Entry 5VY9 (electron microscopy, 6.70 A resolution (low resolution: residue-level contacts below are approximate; hydrogen-bond / salt-bridge calls are withheld)); this record covers chains D and E of the 7 polymer chains in the assembly.

# Chain D (and E)
Molecule: Heat shock protein 104
From: Saccharomyces cerevisiae (strain ATCC 204508 / S288c)
Notes: chain E of this document is another copy of the same molecule, construct and numbering; everything in this record applies to it too
UniProtKB: P31539 (HS104_YEAST); residues 1-908 here = UniProt positions 1-908
Chain sequence (908 residues; row label = number of the first residue in the row):
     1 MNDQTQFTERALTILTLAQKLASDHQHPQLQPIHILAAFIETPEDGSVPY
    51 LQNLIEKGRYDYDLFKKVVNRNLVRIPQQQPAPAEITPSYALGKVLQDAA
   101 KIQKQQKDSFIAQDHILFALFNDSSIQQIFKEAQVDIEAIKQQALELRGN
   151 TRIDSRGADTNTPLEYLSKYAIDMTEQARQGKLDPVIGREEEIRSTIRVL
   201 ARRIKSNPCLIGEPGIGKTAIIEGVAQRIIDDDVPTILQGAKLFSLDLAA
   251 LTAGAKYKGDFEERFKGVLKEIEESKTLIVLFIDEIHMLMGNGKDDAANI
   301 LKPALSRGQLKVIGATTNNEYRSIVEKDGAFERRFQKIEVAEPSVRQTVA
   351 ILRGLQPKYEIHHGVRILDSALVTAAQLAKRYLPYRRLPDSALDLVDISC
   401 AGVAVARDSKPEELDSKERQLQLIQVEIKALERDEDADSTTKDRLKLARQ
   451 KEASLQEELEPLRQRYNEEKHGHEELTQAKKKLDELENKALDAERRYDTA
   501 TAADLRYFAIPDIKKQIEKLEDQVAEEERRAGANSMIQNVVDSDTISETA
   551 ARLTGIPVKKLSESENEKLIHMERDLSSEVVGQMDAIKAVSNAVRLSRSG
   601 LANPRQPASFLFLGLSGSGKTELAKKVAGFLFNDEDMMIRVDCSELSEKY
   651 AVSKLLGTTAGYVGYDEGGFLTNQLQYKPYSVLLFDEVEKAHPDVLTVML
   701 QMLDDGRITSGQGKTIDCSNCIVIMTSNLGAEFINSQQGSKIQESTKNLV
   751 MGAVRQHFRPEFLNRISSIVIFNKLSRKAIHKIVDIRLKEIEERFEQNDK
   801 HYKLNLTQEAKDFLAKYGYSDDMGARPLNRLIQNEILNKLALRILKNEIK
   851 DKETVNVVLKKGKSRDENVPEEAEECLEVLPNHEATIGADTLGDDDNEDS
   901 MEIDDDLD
Not modelled in the structure: 1-5, 150-165, 410-537, 860-873, 885-908 (chain E: 1-5, 150-165, 860-873, 885-908)
Ligand contacts:
  - ATP-gamma-S (AGS; phosphothiophosphoric acid-adenylate ester), molecule 1: Asp184, Pro185, Val186, Ile187, Arg189, Glu213, Pro214, Gly215, Ile216, Gly217, Lys218, Thr219, Ala220, Glu285, Ile351, Leu355, Tyr359, Pro389, Asp390, Leu393
  - ATP-gamma-S (AGS), molecule 2: Glu579, Val580, Val581, Gln583, Leu615, Ser616, Gly617, Ser618, Gly619, Lys620, Thr621, Glu622, Arg640, Glu687, Thr726, Leu775, Ile783, Arg787, Ala825, Arg826, Asn829
UniProt features mapped onto this chain:
  - region: Asp905 to Asp908 (Interaction surface for TPR repeats)
  - motif: Asn773 to Lys789 (Nuclear localization signal)
  - binding site (ATP): Gly212 to Thr219, Gly614 to Thr621
  - modified residue: Met1 (N-acetylmethionine), Ser206 (Phosphoserine), Ser306 (Phosphoserine), Thr499 (Phosphothreonine), Ser535 (Phosphoserine)
  - cross-link (Glycyl lysine isopeptide (Lys-Gly)): Lys442 (interchain with G-Cter in ubiquitin), Lys620 (interchain with G-Cter in ubiquitin)
  - mutagenesis: Asp184 (D184A/D/F/N/L/Q/S: Confers resistance to prion-curing by guanidine; D184K/W/Y: Impairs prion propagation), Gly217 (G217S: Largely reduces ATP hydrolysis. Alters bud morphology and causes septin mislocalization; when associated with I-499; G217V: Completely abolishes ATP hydrolysis), Lys218 (K218T: Abolishes substrate binding. Unable to confer thermotolerance. Reduces ATP hydrolysis by 98%; when associated with T-315. Completely abolishes ATPase activity; when associated with T-620), Tyr257 (Y257A: Reduces thermotolerance 10-fold), Glu285 (E285Q: In HSP104(TRAP); completely abolishes ATP hydrolysis, but does not affect nucleotide binding, thus keeping HSP104 in an ATP-bound state; when associated with Q-687), Ala315 (A315T: Reduces ATP hydrolysis by 98%; when associated with T-218), Thr317 (T317A: Reduces rate of ATP hydrolysis at NBD1 nearly 10-fold. No effect on oligomerization), Arg334 (R334M: Reduces ATPase activity by 80%. Impairs oligomerization), Arg419 (R419M: Reduces ATPase activity by 80%), Arg444 (R444M: Reduces ATPase activity by 80%), Leu462 (L462R: Impairs prion propagation, but does not affect thermotolerance), Arg495 (R495M: Increases ATPase activity 3-fold), 18 further mutagenesis entries in UniProt
Reported in the primary citation:
  - mutagenesis - N728A (Kd 33nM): increased binding to ATP
  - mutagenesis - T317A (Kd > 2muM): unchanged binding to ATP
  - mutagenesis - T317A (Kd 1.4muM): decreased binding to ATPgammaS
  - mutagenesis - N728A (Kd 16-20nM): unchanged binding to ATPgammaS
  - mutagenesis - T317A (Kd 1.4muM): decreased binding to ATP-gamma-S
  - mutagenesis - N728A (Kd 16-20nM): unchanged binding to ATP-gamma-S

# How chain D and chain E interact
Pairs across the interface - 143 pairs, chain D then chain E:
  Arg59(D) - Asp24(E)
  Arg59(D) - His25(E)
  Arg59(D) - Gln26(E)
  Arg59(D) - Gln78(E)
  Tyr60(D) - Val74(E)
  Gln134(D) - Gln26(E)
  Asp136(D) - Asp24(E)
  Gln142(D) - Lys20(E)
  Glu191(D) - Arg552(E)
  Arg198(D) - Ile398(E)
  Arg198(D) - Ala401(E)
  Arg198(D) - Gly402(E)
  Arg198(D) - Val405(E)
  Arg198(D) - Thr549(E)
  Arg198(D) - Arg552(E)
  Arg198(D) - Leu553(E)
  Ala201(D) - His363(E)
  Ala201(D) - Ala401(E)
  Arg202(D) - His363(E)
  Arg202(D) - Asp397(E)
  Arg202(D) - Ile398(E)
  Arg202(D) - Ala401(E)
  Arg203(D) - His362(E)
  Arg203(D) - His363(E)
  Arg203(D) - Asp397(E)
  Ile204(D) - His362(E)
  Ile204(D) - Asp397(E)
  Lys205(D) - Asp390(E)
  Lys205(D) - Asp394(E)
  Lys205(D) - Asp397(E)
  Asp233(D) - Arg419(E)
  Pro235(D) - Asp408(E)
  Thr236(D) - Asp408(E)
  Thr236(D) - Lys470(E)
  Tyr257(D) - Lys256(E)
  Lys258(D) - Lys256(E)
  Gly259(D) - Thr252(E)
  Gly259(D) - Ala255(E)
  Asp260(D) - Lys256(E)
  Glu262(D) - Thr252(E)
  Glu262(D) - Ala253(E)
  Glu263(D) - Lys256(E)
  Lys266(D) - Ala253(E)
  Lys294(D) - Glu320(E)
  Asp296(D) - Leu248(E)
  Ile300(D) - Leu248(E)
  Ile300(D) - Glu285(E)
  Ile300(D) - His287(E)
  Leu301(D) - Leu248(E)
  Ala304(D) - Glu285(E)
  Arg307(D) - Glu223(E)
  Asn318(D) - Tyr677(E)
  Asn319(D) - Tyr677(E)
  Arg322(D) - Tyr665(E)
  Arg322(D) - Asp666(E)
  Arg322(D) - Glu667(E)
  Arg322(D) - Asn673(E)
  Arg322(D) - Gln676(E)
  Arg322(D) - Tyr677(E)
  Arg322(D) - Gln712(E)
  Glu326(D) - Gln712(E)
  Glu326(D) - Lys714(E)
  Gly329(D) - Pro214(E)
  Glu332(D) - Arg386(E)
  Arg333(D) - Pro214(E)
  Arg333(D) - Gly215(E)
  Arg333(D) - Arg386(E)
  Phe335(D) - Arg386(E)
  Gln336(D) - Ile398(E)
  Gln336(D) - Leu553(E)
  Lys337(D) - Leu553(E)
  Lys337(D) - Tyr677(E)
  Glu339(D) - Tyr677(E)
  Glu339(D) - Lys678(E)
  Thr374(D) - Gln797(E)
  Gln377(D) - Arg794(E)
  Gln377(D) - Glu796(E)
  Gln377(D) - Gln797(E)
  Lys380(D) - Asp636(E)
  Ser543(D) - Gln797(E)
  Lys559(D) - Glu796(E)
  Glu565(D) - Leu845(E)
  Leu569(D) - Leu842(E)
  Leu569(D) - Leu845(E)
  Ile570(D) - Leu842(E)
  Ile570(D) - Leu845(E)
  Ile570(D) - Lys846(E)
  Asn592(D) - Asn838(E)
  Arg595(D) - Ala841(E)
  Arg595(D) - Leu842(E)
  Arg595(D) - Leu845(E)
  Leu596(D) - Leu837(E)
  Leu596(D) - Asn838(E)
  Ser599(D) - Phe795(E)
  Ser599(D) - Ala841(E)
  Gly600(D) - Phe795(E)
  Gly600(D) - Glu796(E)
  Leu601(D) - Phe795(E)
  Leu601(D) - Leu837(E)
  Leu601(D) - Leu840(E)
  Leu601(D) - Ala841(E)
  Ala602(D) - Gln833(E)
  Asn603(D) - Arg787(E)
  Asn603(D) - Gln833(E)
  Arg605(D) - Asp636(E)
  Leu655(D) - Glu645(E)
  Leu656(D) - Glu645(E)
  Thr659(D) - Lys649(E)
  Thr659(D) - Val652(E)
  Ala660(D) - Val652(E)
  Ala660(D) - Thr658(E)
  Gly661(D) - Thr658(E)
  Gly661(D) - Tyr662(E)
  Gly661(D) - Val663(E)
  Tyr662(D) - Lys649(E)
  Asp694(D) - Lys690(E)
  Thr697(D) - Ser644(E)
  Val698(D) - Ser644(E)
  Val698(D) - Glu645(E)
  Gln701(D) - Ser644(E)
  Gln701(D) - Glu645(E)
  Gln701(D) - Asp686(E)
  Asp705(D) - Lys625(E)
  Asp705(D) - Arg640(E)
  Arg707(D) - Arg640(E)
  Arg707(D) - Asp642(E)
  Arg707(D) - Phe670(E)
  Thr709(D) - Asp642(E)
  Thr709(D) - Glu645(E)
  Thr709(D) - Phe670(E)
  Gly711(D) - Val652(E)
  Gly713(D) - Gly669(E)
  Gly713(D) - Phe670(E)
  Arg759(D) - Glu687(E)
  Arg759(D) - Lys690(E)
  Leu763(D) - Arg830(E)
  Asn764(D) - Arg826(E)
  Asn764(D) - Arg830(E)
  Arg765(D) - Arg826(E)
  Arg765(D) - Arg830(E)
  Ile766(D) - Arg830(E)
  Ser767(D) - Arg830(E)
  Ser767(D) - Asn834(E)
Other interface residues (no listed pair), chain D (93 interface residues in all): Leu64, Glu132, Ser195, Ile197, Asp328, Ile338, Val340, Ala341, Tyr382, Ala651, Asp704, Ile708, Ser710, Gln712, Thr715, Glu761
Other interface residues (no listed pair), chain E (92 interface residues in all): His27, Ile172, Leu183, Ala249, Tyr257, Tyr385, Tyr466, Met638, Leu646, Ser647, Glu648, Tyr650, Ala651, Ser653, Gly664, Glu689, Asn728, Ile844

# In short
Chain D and chain E form an interface of 93 and 92 residues respectively. Chain D binds ATP-gamma-S. From
UniProt: 16 ATP-binding residues and 30 mutagenesis sites on chain D. The paper reports that N728A of chain D
increases binding to ATP; T317A of chain D reduces binding to ATPgammaS.
Both chains are Heat shock protein 104 (Saccharomyces cerevisiae (strain ATCC 204508 / S288c)). Entry 5VY9 (S.
cerevisiae Hsp104:casein complex, Middle Domain Conformation) was determined by electron microscopy (same
publication as 5VJH, 5VY8 and 5VYA).
